2PB2 - chains A and B; structure by X-ray diffraction, 1.91 A resolution.

# Chain A (and B)
Molecule: Acetylornithine/succinyldiaminopimelate aminotransferase
From: Salmonella typhimurium
Notes: EC 2.6.1.11, 2.6.1.17; chain B of this document is another copy of the same molecule, construct and numbering; everything in this record applies to it too
UniProt: P40732 (ARGD_SALTY); residue numbers follow UniProt; this construct covers 1-405
Sequence (420 residues; each row starts with the number of its first residue; numbers below 1 keep their minus sign (Met-14 is residue -14)):
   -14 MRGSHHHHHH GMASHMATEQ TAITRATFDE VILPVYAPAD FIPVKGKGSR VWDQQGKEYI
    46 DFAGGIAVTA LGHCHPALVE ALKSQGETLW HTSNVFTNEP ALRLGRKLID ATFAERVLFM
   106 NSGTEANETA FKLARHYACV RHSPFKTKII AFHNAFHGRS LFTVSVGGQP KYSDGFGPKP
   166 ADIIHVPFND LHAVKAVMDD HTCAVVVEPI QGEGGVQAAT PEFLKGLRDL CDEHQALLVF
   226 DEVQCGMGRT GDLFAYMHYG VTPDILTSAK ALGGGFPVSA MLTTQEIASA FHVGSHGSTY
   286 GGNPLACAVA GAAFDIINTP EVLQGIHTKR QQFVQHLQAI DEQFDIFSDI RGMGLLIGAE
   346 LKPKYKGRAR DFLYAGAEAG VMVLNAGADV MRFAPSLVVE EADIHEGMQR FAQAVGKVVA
Not modelled in the structure: -14 to 23, 278-281 (chain B: -14 to 17, 277-282)
Sequence notes: expression tag (-14 to 0)
Curated features (UniProtKB/Swiss-Prot):
  - binding site (pyridoxal 5'-phosphate): Gly108, Thr109, Phe141, Asp226 to Gln229, Thr284
  - binding site (N(2)-acetyl-L-ornithine): Arg144, Ser283
  - modified residue: Lys255 (N6-(pyridoxal phosphate)lysine)
Residues lining bound ligands: pyridoxal phosphate (PLP): Ser107, Gly108, Thr109, Asn112, Phe141, His142, Gly143, Arg144, Glu193, Asp226, Val228, Gln229, Lys255

# Chain A / chain B interface
Residue-residue contacts - 120 pairs, chain A then chain B:
  Ala24(A) with Val80(B), hydrogen bond (backbone-backbone); Phe81(B), hydrophobic
  Phe26(A) with Phe81(B), hydrophobic
  Ile27(A) with Thr82(B); Asn83(B)
  Pro28(A) with Leu74(B); Phe81(B); Thr82(B)
  Val29(A) with Thr73(B); Leu74(B); Glu84(B)
  Lys30(A) with Thr73(B)
  Gly31(A) with Thr73(B), hydrogen bond (backbone-backbone); Leu74(B)
  Gln39(A) with Glu84(B)
  Gly50(A) with His76(B); Ser78(B)
  Ile51(A) with Ser78(B)
  Val53(A) with His76(B)
  His58(A) with Leu74(B); His76(B)
  Cys59(A) with Gly71(B), hydrogen bond (side chain-backbone); Glu72(B); Thr73(B), hydrogen bond (side chain-backbone); Leu74(B)
  Leu63(A) with Trp75(B)
  Val64(A) with Gly71(B); Trp75(B)
  Leu67(A) with Leu67(B); Gly71(B); Trp75(B), hydrophobic; Leu290(B), hydrophobic
  Lys68(A) with Lys68(B); Glu72(B), salt bridge
  Gly71(A) with Cys59(B); Val64(B); Leu67(B)
  Glu72(A) with Cys59(B); Lys68(B), salt bridge
  Thr73(A) with Val29(B); Lys30(B); Gly31(B), hydrogen bond (backbone-backbone); Cys59(B)
  Leu74(A) with Pro28(B); Val29(B); Gly31(B); His58(B); Cys59(B)
  Trp75(A) with Leu63(B); Val64(B); Leu67(B), hydrophobic; Phe261(B); Val294(B), hydrophobic
  His76(A) with Gly50(B); Val53(B); His58(B); Gly260(B)
  Ser78(A) with Gly50(B); Ile51(B)
  Val80(A) with Val20(B); Tyr21(B); Ala22(B), hydrogen bond (backbone-backbone)
  Phe81(A) with Ala22(B), hydrophobic; Phe26(B), hydrophobic; Pro28(B); Met367(B), hydrophobic
  Thr82(A) with Ile27(B); Pro28(B)
  Asn83(A) with Ile27(B)
  Glu84(A) with Val29(B); Gln39(B)
  Asn106(A) with Ser107(B); Pro262(B)
  Ser107(A) with Asn106(B); Glu110(B), hydrogen bond
  Thr109(A) with Glu110(B)
  Glu110(A) with Ser107(B), hydrogen bond
  Glu113(A) with Ser145(B); Leu146(B), hydrogen bond (side chain-backbone)
  Lys117(A) with Arg144(B), hydrogen bond (side chain-backbone); Phe161(B)
  Arg120(A) with Phe161(B), hydrogen bond (side chain-backbone); Gly162(B); Pro163(B)
  His121(A) with Gly160(B), hydrogen bond (side chain-backbone); Phe161(B)
  Cys124(A) with Gly160(B)
  Arg144(A) with Lys117(B), hydrogen bond (backbone-side chain)
  Ser145(A) with Glu113(B)
  Leu146(A) with Glu113(B), hydrogen bond (backbone-side chain); Phe147(B), hydrophobic; Pro165(B), hydrophobic
  Phe147(A) with Leu146(B), hydrophobic
  Gly160(A) with His121(B), hydrogen bond (backbone-side chain)
  Phe161(A) with Lys117(B); Arg120(B), hydrogen bond (backbone-side chain); His121(B); Phe276(B), hydrophobic
  Gly162(A) with Arg120(B); Thr132(B)
  Pro163(A) with Arg120(B); Pro165(B); Ala166(B), hydrophobic; Asp167(B)
  Pro165(A) with Leu146(B), hydrophobic; Pro163(B)
  Ala166(A) with Pro163(B), hydrophobic
  Asp167(A) with Pro163(B)
  Gly260(A) with His76(B); Asn288(B), hydrogen bond (backbone-side chain)
  Phe261(A) with Trp75(B); Phe261(B), hydrophobic; Pro262(B), hydrophobic
  Pro262(A) with Asn106(B); Asn288(B)
  Phe276(A) with Phe161(B), hydrophobic
  His277(A) with Tyr21(B)
  Tyr285(A) with Tyr21(B)
  Asn288(A) with Gly260(B), hydrogen bond (side chain-backbone)
  Val294(A) with Trp75(B), hydrophobic
Also at the interface, not in a pair above, chain A (64 interface residues in all): Thr54, Thr77, Leu87, Thr132, Gly258, Gly259, Leu290
Also at the interface, not in a pair above, chain B (66 interface residues in all): Gly49, Thr54, Thr77, Leu87, Thr109, Cys124, Gly258, Gly259

# Summary
64 residues of chain A face 66 of chain B across their interface; the contacts include 18 hydrogen bonds and 2
salt bridges. Among the polar pairs are Lys68(A)-Glu72(B), Cys59(A)-Gly71(B) and Cys59(A)-Thr73(B). Bound to
chain A: pyridoxal phosphate.
Both chains are Acetylornithine/succinyldiaminopimelate aminotransferase (Salmonella typhimurium). Entry 2PB2
(Structure of biosynthetic N-acetylornithine aminotransferase from Salmonella typhimurium: studies on
substrate specificity and inhibitor binding) was determined by X-ray diffraction (same publication as 2PB0).
